4M07 - chains A and E of the 5 polymer chains in the assembly; structure by X-ray diffraction, 2.50 A resolution.

[Chain A (and E)]
Molecule: Chlorite dismutase
From: Candidatus Nitrospira defluvii
Notes: EC 1.13.11.49; chain E of this document is another copy of the same molecule, construct and numbering; everything in this record applies to it too
UniProt: B3U4H7 (B3U4H7_9BACT); residues 1-238 here correspond to UniProt positions 27-264 (UniProt number = residue number + 26)
Sequence (260 residues; numbered -21 to 238; the number before each row is that of its first residue; numbers below 1 keep their minus sign (Met-21 is residue -21)):
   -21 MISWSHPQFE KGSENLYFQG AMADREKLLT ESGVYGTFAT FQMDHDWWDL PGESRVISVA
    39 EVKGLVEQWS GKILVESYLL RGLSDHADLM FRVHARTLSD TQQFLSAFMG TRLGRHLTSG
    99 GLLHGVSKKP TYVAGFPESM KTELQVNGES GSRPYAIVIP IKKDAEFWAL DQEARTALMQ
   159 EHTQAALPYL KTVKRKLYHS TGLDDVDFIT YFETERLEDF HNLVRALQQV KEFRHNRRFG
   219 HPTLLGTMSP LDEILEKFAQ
Disordered / not traced: -21 to 3 (chain E: -21 to -1)
Differences from the reference sequence: expression tag (-21 to 0); engineered mutation Phe145 (Trp171 in B3U4H7)
Ion coordination: heme Fe near His160 (its only coordinating residue here)
Residues lining bound ligands: heme (HEM): Pro108, Thr109, Tyr110, Val111, Phe114, Leu122, Ile137, Ile139, Lys141, Phe145, Met157, His160, Thr161, Ala164, Tyr167, Leu168, Val171, Arg173, Leu175, Phe186, Thr188, Phe190, Leu201, Leu205, Glu210, Phe217
Reported in the primary citation:
  - conformationally variable residues: Lys141, Glu210
  - mutagenesis - W145F, R173A, R173E, R173K, R173Q, R173Q/E210A, E210A: decreased catalytic activity
  - mutagenesis - W145F: unchanged binding to cyanide
  - mutagenesis - R173E (a factor of 2.8), E210A (Kd 382 uM): decreased binding to chlorite
  - mutagenesis - W146Y/R173Q: decreased catalytic activity on chlorite
  - mutagenesis - W146Y: unchanged catalytic activity

[Interface between chain A and chain E]
Contacting residue pairs (58):
  Gln20(A) with Ser97(E)
  His23(A) with Asp22(E), salt bridge; Arg93(E); Leu95(E); Thr96(E)
  Trp26(A) with Arg93(E)
  Leu57(A) with Gln80(E), hydrogen bond (backbone-side chain)
  Arg59(A) with Gln80(E), hydrogen bond (backbone-side chain); Ser84(E); Met87(E), hydrogen bond (side chain-backbone); Gly88(E)
  Gly60(A) with Gln80(E); Leu83(E); Met87(E); Leu100(E)
  Leu61(A) with Leu76(E); Gln80(E); Leu100(E); His102(E), hydrogen bond (backbone-side chain)
  Ser62(A) with Leu100(E)
  Asp63(A) with Leu100(E)
  His64(A) with Ser97(E), hydrogen bond (side chain-backbone); Gly98(E)
  Tyr133(A) with Thr75(E); Leu76(E), hydrogen bond (side chain-backbone); Ser77(E), hydrogen bond (side chain-backbone)
  Leu195(A) with Tyr13(E); Leu76(E), hydrophobic
  Glu196(A) with Tyr13(E), hydrogen bond (backbone-side chain); Lys106(E), salt bridge
  Phe198(A) with Gly180(E)
  His199(A) with Lys106(E); His177(E); Thr179(E), hydrogen bond (side chain-backbone)
  Asn200(A) with Lys106(E), hydrogen bond
  Val202(A) with Thr179(E)
  Arg203(A) with His177(E), hydrogen bond; Thr179(E), hydrogen bond; Asp185(E); Phe186(E)
  Gln206(A) with Trp146(E); Thr179(E); Asp185(E), hydrogen bond
  Gln207(A) with Trp146(E); Arg153(E)
  Arg212(A) with Ala143(E)
  Phe217(A) with Lys140(E)
  Gly218(A) with Asp183(E)
  His219(A) with Asp183(E), salt bridge
  Pro220(A) with Asp183(E)
  Thr221(A) with Leu181(E); Asp182(E), hydrogen bond (side chain-backbone); Asp183(E), hydrogen bond
  Leu223(A) with Leu76(E), hydrophobic; His102(E)
  Thr225(A) with Gln80(E), hydrogen bond
  Lys235(A) with Gln81(E), hydrogen bond
  Gln238(A) with Arg93(E), hydrogen bond (backbone-side chain)
Other interface residues (no listed pair), chain A (34 interface residues in all): Arg33, Leu58, Ile135, Phe211
Other interface residues (no listed pair), chain E (35 interface residues in all): Gly11, Val104, Ser178, Arg216

[Summary]
Chain A and chain E form an interface of 34 and 35 residues respectively; the contacts include 18 hydrogen
bonds and 3 salt bridges. Among the polar pairs are His23(A)-Asp22(E), Glu196(A)-Lys106(E) and
His219(A)-Asp183(E). The paper reports that W145F, R173A and R173E of chain A, among others, reduce catalytic
activity; conformational variability at Lys141(A) and Glu210(A); 9 substitutions were tested in all.
Chain A and chain E are both Chlorite dismutase (Candidatus Nitrospira defluvii); the structure, Crystal
Structure of Mutant Chlorite Dismutase from Candidatus Nitrospira defluvii W145F, was determined by X-ray
diffraction, deposited together with 4M05, 4M06, 4M08 and 4M09.
